6ND4 - chains 0 and J of the 30 polymer chains in the assembly; structure by electron microscopy, 4.30 A resolution (low resolution: residue-level contacts below are approximate; hydrogen-bond / salt-bridge calls are withheld).

Chain 0:
Molecule: 5'ETS rRNA
From: Saccharomyces cerevisiae BY4741
Sequence (700 nucleotides; numbered 1 to 704; 4 numbers in that range are skipped by the numbering (no residue carries them; nothing is unmodelled there); the number before each row is that of its first residue):
     1 AUGCGAAAGCAGUUGAAGACAAGUNNNNNNNNNNNNNNNNNNNNNNNNNN
    51 NNNNNGCUUGUCGUUCGUUAUGUUUUUGUAAAUGGCCUCGUCAAACGGUG
   101 GAGAGAGUCGCUAGGUGAUCGUCAGAUCUGCCUAGUCUCUAUACAGCGUG
   151 UUUAAUUGACAUGGGUUGAUGCGUAUUGAGAGAUACAAUUUGGGAAGAAA
   201 UUCCCAGAGUGUGUUUCUUUUGCGUUUAACCUGAACAGUCUCAUCGUGGG
   251 CAUCUUGCGAUUCCAUUGGUGAGCAGCGAAGGAUUUGGUGGAUUACUAGC
   301 UAAUAGCAAUCUAUUUCAAAGAAUUCAAACUUGGGGGAAUGCCUUGUUGA
   351 AUAGCCGGUCGCAAGACUGUGAUUCUUCAAGUGUAACCUCCUCUCAAAUC
   401 AGCGAUAUCAAACGUACCAUUCCGUGAAACACCGGGGUAUCUGUUUGGUG
   451 GAACCUGAUUAGAGGAAACUCAAAGAGUGCUAUGGUAUGGUGACGGAGUG
   501 CGCUGGUCAAGAGUGUAAAAGCUUUUUGAACAGAGAGCAUUUCCGGCAGC
   551 AGAGAGACCUGAAAAAGCAAUUUUUCUGGAAUUUCAGCUGUU
   594 NNNN
   601 NNNNNNAUAAGUAUCUUCUAGCAAGAGGGAAUAGGUGGGAAAAAAAAAAA
   651 GAGAUUUCGGUUUCUUUCUUUUUUACUGCUUGUUGCUUCUUCUUUUAAGA
   701 UAGU
Not modelled in the structure: 1-14, 25-55, 70-80, 186-211, 257-262, 353-371, 403-454, 486-493, 545, 556-581, 607-704

Chain J:
Name: Utp15
From: Saccharomyces cerevisiae BY4741
Reference sequence: Q04305 (UTP15_YEAST); residue numbers follow UniProt; this construct covers 1-513
Amino-acid sequence (513 residues; each row starts with the number of its first residue):
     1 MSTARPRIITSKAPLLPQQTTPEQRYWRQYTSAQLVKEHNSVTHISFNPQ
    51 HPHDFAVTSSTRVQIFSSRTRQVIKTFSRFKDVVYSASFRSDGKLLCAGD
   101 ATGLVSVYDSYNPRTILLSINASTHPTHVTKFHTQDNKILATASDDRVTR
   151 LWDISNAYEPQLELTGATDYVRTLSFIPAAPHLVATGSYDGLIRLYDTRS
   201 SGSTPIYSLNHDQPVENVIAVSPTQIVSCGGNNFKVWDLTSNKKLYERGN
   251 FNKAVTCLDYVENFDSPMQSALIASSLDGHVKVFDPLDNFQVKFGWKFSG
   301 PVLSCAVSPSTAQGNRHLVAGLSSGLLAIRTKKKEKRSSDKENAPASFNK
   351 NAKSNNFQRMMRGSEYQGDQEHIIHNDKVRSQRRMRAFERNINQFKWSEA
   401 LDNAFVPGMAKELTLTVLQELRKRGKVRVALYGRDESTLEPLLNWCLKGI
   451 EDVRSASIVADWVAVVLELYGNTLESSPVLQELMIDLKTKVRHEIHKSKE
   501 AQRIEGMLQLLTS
Not modelled in the structure: 1, 335-352, 513

Chain 0 / chain J interface:
Contacting residue pairs - 26 pairs, chain 0 then chain J:
  G85(0) with Phe395(J)
  C86(0) with Asn393(J)
  U91(0) with Ser381(J)
  G100(0) with Leu15(J)
  G101(0) with Leu15(J); Leu16(J); Gln19(J)
  A102(0) with Lys411(J); Glu412(J); Leu415(J)
  A104(0) with Pro407(J); Lys411(J)
  G105(0) with Pro407(J)
  U138(0) with Lys297(J)
  C139(0) with Lys297(J)
  U140(0) with Ser32(J); Ala33(J)
  A141(0) with Ser32(J)
  C144(0) with Ala410(J)
  A145(0) with Ala410(J)
  A235(0) with Phe357(J)
  C236(0) with Ser354(J)
  A237(0) with Ser354(J); Asn355(J); Asn356(J)
  G238(0) with Asn355(J)
Interface residues without a listed pair, chain 0 (25 interface residues in all): C89, C92, G103, U142, G146, G150, A234
Interface residues without a listed pair, chain J (29 interface residues in all): Thr10, Pro14, Thr20, Arg28, Thr31, Met360, Val379, Arg380, Arg384, Gly408, Met409

Overview:
Chain 0 and chain J form an interface of 25 and 29 residues respectively.
Chain 0 is 5'ETS rRNA and chain J is Utp15, both from Saccharomyces cerevisiae BY4741; the structure,
Conformational switches control early maturation of the eukaryotic small ribosomal subunit, was determined by
electron microscopy.
